6HWF - chains H and I of the 28 polymer chains in the assembly; structure by X-ray diffraction, 2.50 A resolution.

# Chain H
Molecule: Proteasome subunit beta type-2
Organism: Saccharomyces cerevisiae (strain ATCC 204508 / S288c)
Notes: EC 3.4.25.1
UniProtKB: P25043 (PSB2_YEAST); residues 1-232 here correspond to UniProt positions 30-261 (UniProt number = residue number + 29)
Amino-acid sequence (232 residues; row label = number of the first residue in the row):
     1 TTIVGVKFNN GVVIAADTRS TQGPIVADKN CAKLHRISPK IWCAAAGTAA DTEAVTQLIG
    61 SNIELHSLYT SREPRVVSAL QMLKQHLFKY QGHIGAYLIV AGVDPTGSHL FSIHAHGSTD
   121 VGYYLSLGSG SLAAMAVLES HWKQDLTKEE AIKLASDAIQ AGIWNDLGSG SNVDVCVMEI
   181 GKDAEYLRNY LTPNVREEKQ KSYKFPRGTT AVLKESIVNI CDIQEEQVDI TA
Disordered / not traced: 227-232
Differences from the reference sequence: engineered mutation Ala45 (Gly74 in P25043)
Covalent attachments: compound GQK linked to Thr1
Ligand contacts: GQK ((2S)-3-(4-methoxyphenyl)-N-[(2S,3R)-4-methyl-3,4-bis(oxidanyl)-1-phenyl-pentan-2-yl]-2-[[(2S)-2-(2-morpholin-4-ylethanoylamino)propanoyl]amino]propanamide): Arg19, Ser20, Thr21, Gln22, Cys31, Lys33, His35, Ala45, Ala46, Gly47, Thr48, Ala49, Thr52, Glu53, Ser129, Gly168, Ser169
Curated features (UniProtKB/Swiss-Prot):
  - active site: Thr1 (Nucleophile)
What the authors report for this chain:
  - mutagenesis - G45A: unchanged binding to GQK
  - mutagenesis - G45A: unchanged growth

# Chain I
Molecule: Proteasome subunit beta type-3
Organism: Saccharomyces cerevisiae (strain ATCC 204508 / S288c)
Notes: EC 3.4.25.1
UniProtKB: P25451 (PSB3_YEAST); residues 0-204 here correspond to UniProt positions 1-205 (UniProt number = residue number + 1)
Amino-acid sequence (205 residues; row label = number of the first residue in the row; numbering starts at 0):
     0 MSDPSSINGG IVVAMTGKDC VAIACDLRLG SQSLGVSNKF EKIFHYGHVF LGITGLATDV
    60 TTLNEMFRYK TNLYKLKEER AIEPETFTQL VSSSLYERRF GPYFVGPVVA GINSKSGKPF
   120 IAGFDLIGCI DEAKDFIVSG TASDQLFGMC ESLYEPNLEP EDLFETISQA LLNAADRDAL
   180 SGWGAVVYII KKDEVVKRYL KMRQD
Disordered / not traced: 0
Ion coordination: Mg2+ site 1: Ala174, Asp177, Ser180; Mg2+ site 2: Asp204 (shared with 3 residues of chain Y)
Ligand contacts: GQK ((2S)-3-(4-methoxyphenyl)-N-[(2S,3R)-4-methyl-3,4-bis(oxidanyl)-1-phenyl-pentan-2-yl]-2-[[(2S)-2-(2-morpholin-4-ylethanoylamino)propanoyl]amino]propanamide): Asp124, Leu125, Ile126, Cys128
Curated features (UniProtKB/Swiss-Prot):
  - modified residue: Ser30 (Phosphoserine)
  - cross-link: Lys69 (Glycyl lysine isopeptide (Lys-Gly) (interchain with G-Cter in ubiquitin))

# Interface between chain H and chain I
Contacting residue pairs - 58 pairs, chain H then chain I:
  Ile25(H) - Asp143(I)
  Ile25(H) - Phe146(I)  hydrophobic
  Ala27(H) - Asp130(I)
  Asp28(H) - Asp130(I)
  Lys29(H) - Glu150(I)  salt bridge
  Thr48(H) - Ile126(I)
  Ala49(H) - Cys128(I)  hydrophobic
  Ala50(H) - Tyr95(I)
  Ala50(H) - Ile126(I)  hydrophobic
  Ala50(H) - Cys128(I)
  Asp51(H) - Tyr95(I)  hydrogen bond
  Asp51(H) - Arg98(I)  salt bridge
  Glu53(H) - Cys128(I)  hydrogen bond
  Glu53(H) - Ile129(I)
  Ala54(H) - Tyr95(I)
  Tyr90(H) - Phe99(I)  hydrophobic
  His93(H) - Arg98(I)  hydrogen bond (backbone-side chain)
  His93(H) - Phe99(I)
  Ile94(H) - Phe99(I)  hydrophobic
  Arg196(H) - Glu150(I)  salt bridge
  Lys199(H) - Glu150(I)
  Lys199(H) - Ser151(I)  hydrogen bond (side chain-backbone)
  Lys199(H) - Tyr153(I)  hydrogen bond (side chain-backbone)
  Ser202(H) - Glu154(I)  hydrogen bond
  Tyr203(H) - Ser151(I)
  Tyr203(H) - Leu152(I)  hydrophobic
  Lys204(H) - Asp161(I)
  Phe205(H) - Leu152(I)  hydrophobic
  Phe205(H) - Gln168(I)
  Arg207(H) - Asp161(I)  salt bridge
  Gly208(H) - Glu164(I)  hydrogen bond (backbone-side chain)
  Thr209(H) - Glu164(I)
  Thr210(H) - Glu164(I)  hydrogen bond
  Thr210(H) - Ser167(I)
  Thr210(H) - Gln168(I)  hydrogen bond
  Thr210(H) - Leu199(I)
  Ala211(H) - Leu199(I)
  Ala211(H) - Lys200(I)  hydrogen bond (backbone-backbone)
  Val212(H) - Phe163(I)  hydrophobic
  Val212(H) - Tyr198(I)
  Leu213(H) - Tyr198(I)  hydrogen bond (backbone-backbone)
  Leu213(H) - Leu199(I)
  Leu213(H) - Lys200(I)
  Lys214(H) - Arg197(I)
  Lys214(H) - Tyr198(I)  hydrogen bond (backbone-backbone)
  Glu215(H) - Lys196(I)
  Glu215(H) - Arg197(I)  salt bridge
  Ser216(H) - Val195(I)
  Ser216(H) - Lys196(I)  hydrogen bond (backbone-backbone)
  Ile217(H) - Val194(I)
  Val218(H) - His44(I)
  Val218(H) - Tyr187(I)  hydrophobic
  Val218(H) - Val194(I)  hydrogen bond (backbone-backbone)
  Val218(H) - Lys196(I)
  Asn219(H) - His44(I)
  Ile220(H) - Gly46(I)
  Ile220(H) - Val194(I)  hydrophobic
  Asp222(H) - Lys74(I)  salt bridge
Interface residues without a listed pair, chain H (37 interface residues in all): Gln22, Val26, Pro206
Interface residues without a listed pair, chain I (41 interface residues in all): His47, Phe49, Asp124, Gly127, Asp134, Leu157, Glu158, Glu160, Thr165, Leu171, Glu193

# In short
37 residues of chain H and 41 residues of chain I are in contact, with 14 hydrogen bonds and 6 salt bridges.
Polar contacts include Lys29(H)-Glu150(I), Asp51(H)-Arg98(I) and Arg196(H)-Glu150(I). Ligands of chain I:
compound GQK. From the paper: G45A of chain H leaves binding to GQK unchanged; G45A of chain H leaves growth
unchanged.
Chain H is Proteasome subunit beta type-2 and chain I is Proteasome subunit beta type-3, both from
Saccharomyces cerevisiae (strain ATCC 204508 / S288c); the structure, Yeast 20S proteasome beta2-G45A mutant
in complex with ONX 0914, was determined by X-ray diffraction, deposited together with 6HTB, 6HTC, 6HTD, 6HTP,
6HTR, 6HUB and 30 further entries.
